Entry 4HUV (X-ray diffraction, 2.50 A resolution); this record covers chains A and B of the 3 polymer chains in the assembly.

== Chain A ==
Name: H-2 class I histocompatibility antigen, D-B alpha chain
From: Mus musculus
Reference sequence: P01899 (HA11_MOUSE); residues 1-280 here correspond to UniProt positions 25-304 (UniProt number = residue number + 24)
Amino-acid sequence (281 residues; row label = number of the first residue in the row; numbering starts at 0):
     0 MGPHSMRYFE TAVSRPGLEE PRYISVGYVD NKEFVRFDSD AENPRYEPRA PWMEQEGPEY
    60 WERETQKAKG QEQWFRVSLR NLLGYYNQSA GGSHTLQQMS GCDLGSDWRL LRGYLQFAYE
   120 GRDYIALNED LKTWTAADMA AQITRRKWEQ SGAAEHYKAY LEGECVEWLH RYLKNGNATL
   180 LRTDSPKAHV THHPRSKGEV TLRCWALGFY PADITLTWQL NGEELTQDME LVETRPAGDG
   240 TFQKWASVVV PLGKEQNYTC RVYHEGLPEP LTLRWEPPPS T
Disordered / not traced: 0, 276-280
Differences from the reference sequence: initiating methionine (0)
Cystine bridges: C101-C164, C203-C259
From the paper describing this entry:
  - mutagenesis - H155A: decreased stability in response to NP366

== Chain B ==
Name: Beta-2-microglobulin
From: Mus musculus
Reference sequence: P01887 (B2MG_MOUSE); residues 1-99 here correspond to UniProt positions 21-119 (UniProt number = residue number + 20)
Amino-acid sequence (99 residues; numbered 1 to 99; the number before each row is that of its first residue):
     1 IQKTPQIQVY SRHPPENGKP NILNCYVTQF HPPHIEIQML KNGKKIPKVE MSDMSFSKDW
    61 SFYILAHTEF TPTETDTYAC RVKHASMAEP KTVYWDRDM
Disordered / not traced: 1
Cystine bridges: C25-C80

== How chain A and chain B interact ==
Pairs across the interface - 49 pairs, chain A then chain B:
  F8(A) - F56(B)
  E9(A) - F56(B)
  T10(A) - F56(B)
  T10(A) - F62(B)
  V12(A) - P33(B)  hydrophobic
  Y27(A) - S55(B)
  Y27(A) - Y63(B)
  R35(A) - D53(B)
  R35(A) - M54(B)  hydrogen bond (side chain-backbone)
  R35(A) - S55(B)  hydrogen bond
  R48(A) - D53(B)  salt bridge
  T94(A) - H31(B)
  T94(A) - P33(B)
  Q96(A) - H31(B)
  Q96(A) - F56(B)
  Q96(A) - W60(B)  hydrogen bond (side chain-backbone)
  Q96(A) - F62(B)
  Q97(A) - F56(B)
  Q97(A) - W60(B)
  M98(A) - F56(B)  hydrophobic
  M98(A) - K58(B)
  M98(A) - W60(B)  hydrophobic
  Q115(A) - W60(B)
  F116(A) - W60(B)
  A117(A) - W60(B)  hydrophobic
  E119(A) - H31(B)
  G120(A) - H31(B)  hydrogen bond (backbone-side chain)
  D122(A) - W60(B)  hydrogen bond
  H192(A) - D98(B)  salt bridge
  R202(A) - D98(B)  hydrogen bond (side chain-backbone)
  R202(A) - M99(B)
  W204(A) - D98(B)
  W204(A) - M99(B)
  V231(A) - Q8(B)
  E232(A) - Q8(B)
  T233(A) - Y26(B)
  R234(A) - Q8(B)
  R234(A) - Y10(B)
  R234(A) - M99(B)  hydrogen bond (side chain-backbone)
  P235(A) - Y10(B)  hydrogen bond (backbone-side chain)
  P235(A) - N24(B)
  P235(A) - Y26(B)
  A236(A) - R12(B)  hydrogen bond (backbone-side chain)
  A236(A) - N24(B)  hydrogen bond (backbone-side chain)
  G237(A) - R12(B)
  Q242(A) - Y10(B)
  Q242(A) - S11(B)  hydrogen bond (side chain-backbone)
  Q242(A) - R12(B)  hydrogen bond (side chain-backbone)
  W244(A) - M99(B)  hydrogen bond (side chain-backbone)
Other interface residues (no listed pair), chain A (34 interface residues in all): V25, E32, Y113, L206, D238
Other interface residues (no listed pair), chain B (24 interface residues in all): H13, P14, S57, D59, L65, R97

== Summary ==
34 residues of chain A and 24 residues of chain B are in contact, with 13 hydrogen bonds and 2 salt bridges.
Polar pairs include R48(A)-D53(B), H192(A)-D98(B) and R35(A)-M54(B). The paper reports that H155A of chain A
reduces stability in response to NP366.
Chain A is H-2 class I histocompatibility antigen, D-B alpha chain and chain B is Beta-2-microglobulin, both
from Mus musculus; the structure, Crystal Structure of H2Db-NPM6W, was determined by X-ray diffraction
together with 4HUU, 4HUW, 4HUX and 4HV8 from the same study.
